PDB entry 4IK4 | X-ray diffraction, 2.01 A resolution | chain A

[Chain A]
Name: RCaMP, Green fluorescent protein
Source organism: Entacmaea quadricolor
UniProt: chimeric construct of K4DIE3, P42212: residues 11-58 from K4DIE3 (K4DIE3_ENTQU) positions 1-48 (UniProt number = residue number - 10); residues 61-150 from P42212 positions 149-238 (UniProt number = residue number + 88); residues 159-301 from P42212 positions 2-144 (UniProt number = residue number - 157); residues 302-450 from K4DIE3 (K4DIE3_ENTQU) positions 284-432 (UniProt number = residue number - 18)
Sequence (448 residues; row label = number of the first residue in the row; note: 2 numbers in that range are skipped by the numbering (no residue carries them; nothing is unmodelled there)):
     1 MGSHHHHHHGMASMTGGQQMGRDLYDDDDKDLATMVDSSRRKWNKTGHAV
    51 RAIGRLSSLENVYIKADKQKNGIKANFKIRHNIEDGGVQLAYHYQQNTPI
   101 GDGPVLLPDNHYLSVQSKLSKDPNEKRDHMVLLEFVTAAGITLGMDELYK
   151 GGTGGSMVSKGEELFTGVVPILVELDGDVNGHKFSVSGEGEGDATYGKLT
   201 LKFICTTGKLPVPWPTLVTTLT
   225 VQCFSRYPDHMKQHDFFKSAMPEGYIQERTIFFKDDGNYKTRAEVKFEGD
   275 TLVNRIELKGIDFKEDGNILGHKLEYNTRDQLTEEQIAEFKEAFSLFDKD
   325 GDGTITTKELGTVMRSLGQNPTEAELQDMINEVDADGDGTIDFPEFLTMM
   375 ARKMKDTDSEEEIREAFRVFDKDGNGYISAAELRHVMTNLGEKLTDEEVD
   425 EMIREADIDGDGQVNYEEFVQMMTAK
Not modelled in the structure: 1-35, 144-158, 449-450
Covalent attachments: covalent link Thr222-Val225
Modified residues: Thr222 ({2-[(1R,2R)-1-amino-2-hydroxypropyl]-4-(4-hydroxybenzylidene)-5-oxo-4,5-dihydro-1H-imidazol-1-yl}acetic acid; CRO)
Construct notes: expression tag (1-10); linker (59-60, 151-158); engineered mutation Lys65 (Met153 in P42212), Ala75 (Val163 in P42212), Gly87 (Ser175 in P42212), Tyr92 (Asp180 in P42212), Val115 (Thr203 in P42212), Lys118 (Ala206 in P42212), Leu143 (His231 in P42212), Leu221 (Phe64 in P42212), Ile250 (Val93 in P42212), Thr372 (Ile354 in K4DIE3); chromophore (222, 222, 222)
Bound ions: Ca2+ site 1: Asp322, Asp324, Asp326, Thr328, Glu333; Ca2+ site 2: Asp358, Asp360, Asp362, Thr364, Glu369; Ca2+ site 3: Asp395, Asp397, Asn399, Tyr401, Glu406; Ca2+ site 4: Asp431, Asp433, Asp435, Gln437, Glu442
Reported in the primary citation:
  - conformationally variable residues (side-chain flip): Glu60
  - mutagenesis - V115T: decreased binding to Ca2+
  - mutagenesis - D380Y (1.3-fold): increased binding to Ca2+

[Overview]
Asp322, Asp324, Asp326, Thr328 and Glu333 coordinate Ca2+ site 1. The Ca2+ site 2 is built by Asp358, Asp360,
Asp362, Thr364 and Glu369. The paper reports that V115T reduces binding to Ca2+; conformational variability at
Glu60.
Chain A is RCaMP, Green fluorescent protein (Entacmaea quadricolor); the structure, High resolution structure
of GCaMP3 at pH 5.0, was determined by X-ray diffraction together with 4IK1, 4IK8, 4IK3, 4IK5 and 4IK9 from
the same study.
